PDB entry 8EB7 | electron microscopy, 3.80 A resolution | chains E and M of the 36 polymer chains in the assembly

Chain E (and M):
Protein: Peptidoglycan hydrolase gp4
Organism: Salmonella phage P22
Notes: chain M of this document is another copy of the same molecule, construct and numbering; everything in this record applies to it too
Reference sequence: P26746 (EXLYS_BPP22); residues 2-151 here = UniProt positions 2-151
Sequence (150 residues; numbered 2 to 151; the number before each row is that of its first residue):
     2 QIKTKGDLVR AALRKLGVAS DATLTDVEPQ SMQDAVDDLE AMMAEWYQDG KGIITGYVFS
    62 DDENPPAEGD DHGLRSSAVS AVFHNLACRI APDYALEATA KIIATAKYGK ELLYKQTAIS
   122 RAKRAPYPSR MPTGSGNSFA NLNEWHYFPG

Interface between chain E and chain M:
Contacting residue pairs - 30 pairs, chain E then chain M:
  Glu-29(E) with Asp-22(M)
  Gln-31(E) with Asp-22(M)
  Ser-32(E) with Ala-23(M)
  Asp-35(E) with Arg-15(M), salt bridge
  Asp-38(E) with Ile-3(M)
  Asp-39(E) with Arg-15(M), salt bridge; Lys-16(M), salt bridge; Phe-84(M)
  Ala-45(E) with Ser-77(M); Ser-78(M)
  Glu-46(E) with Ser-78(M); Ser-81(M), hydrogen bond; Ala-82(M); Tyr-109(M); Gly-110(M); Leu-113(M)
  Gln-49(E) with Leu-113(M)
  Lys-52(E) with Gln-117(M)
  Cys-89(E) with Lys-102(M)
  Arg-90(E) with Lys-16(M); Ser-81(M), hydrogen bond; His-85(M); Thr-106(M)
  Pro-93(E) with Lys-16(M); Ile-103(M), hydrophobic
  Asp-94(E) with Arg-15(M), salt bridge; Lys-16(M), salt bridge
  Tyr-95(E) with Ala-23(M), hydrophobic
  Glu-98(E) with Thr-100(M)
  Lys-111(E) with Tyr-109(M)
Other interface residues (no listed pair), chain E (20 interface residues in all): Ala-42, Trp-47, Arg-131
Other interface residues (no listed pair), chain M (22 interface residues in all): Gly-18, Leu-25, Tyr-128

Overview:
20 residues of chain E face 22 of chain M across their interface, with 2 hydrogen bonds and 5 salt bridges.
Among the polar pairs are Asp-35(E)/Arg-15(M), Asp-39(E)/Arg-15(M) and Asp-39(E)/Lys-16(M).
Chain E and chain M are both Peptidoglycan hydrolase gp4 (Salmonella phage P22); the structure, Cryo-EM
structure of the in-situ gp4-gp10-gp9N from bacteriophage P22, was determined by electron microscopy.
